7TK6 - chains A and E of the 27 polymer chains in the assembly; structure by electron microscopy, 6.50 A resolution (low resolution: residue-level contacts below are approximate; hydrogen-bond / salt-bridge calls are withheld).

# Chain A
Protein: ATP synthase subunit alpha
Source organism: Saccharomyces cerevisiae
UniProt: P07251 (ATPA_YEAST); residues 1-510 here correspond to UniProt positions 36-545 (UniProt number = residue number + 35)
Chain sequence (510 residues; row label = number of the first residue in the row):
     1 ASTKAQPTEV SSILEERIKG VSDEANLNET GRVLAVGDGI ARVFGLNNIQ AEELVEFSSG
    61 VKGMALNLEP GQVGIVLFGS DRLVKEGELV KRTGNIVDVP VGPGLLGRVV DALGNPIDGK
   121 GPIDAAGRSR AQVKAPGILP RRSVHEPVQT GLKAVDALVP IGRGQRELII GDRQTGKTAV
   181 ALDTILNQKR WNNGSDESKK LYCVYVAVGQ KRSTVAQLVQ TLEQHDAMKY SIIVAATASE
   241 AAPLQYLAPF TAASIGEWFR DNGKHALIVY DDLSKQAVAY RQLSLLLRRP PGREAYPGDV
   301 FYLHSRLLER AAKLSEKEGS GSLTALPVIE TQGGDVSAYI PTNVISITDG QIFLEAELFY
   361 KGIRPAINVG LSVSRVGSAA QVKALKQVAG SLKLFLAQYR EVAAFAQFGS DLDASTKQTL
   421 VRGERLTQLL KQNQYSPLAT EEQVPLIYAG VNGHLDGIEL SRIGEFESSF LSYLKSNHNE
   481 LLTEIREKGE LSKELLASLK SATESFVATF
Disordered / not traced: 1-8, 408-409, 510

# Chain E
Protein: ATP synthase subunit beta
Source organism: Saccharomyces cerevisiae
Notes: EC 7.1.2.2
UniProt: P00830 (ATPB_YEAST); residues 1-478 here correspond to UniProt positions 34-511 (UniProt number = residue number + 33)
Chain sequence (478 residues; each row starts with the number of its first residue):
     1 ASAAQSTPIT GKVTAVIGAI VDVHFEQSEL PAILNALEIK TPQGKLVLEV AQHLGENTVR
    61 TIAMDGTEGL VRGEKVLDTG GPISVPVGRE TLGRIINVIG EPIDERGPIK SKLRKPIHAD
   121 PPSFAEQSTS AEILETGIKV VDLLAPYARG GKIGLFGGAG VGKTVFIQEL INNIAKAHGG
   181 FSVFTGVGER TREGNDLYRE MKETGVINLE GESKVALVFG QMNEPPGARA RVALTGLTIA
   241 EYFRDEEGQD VLLFIDNIFR FTQAGSEVSA LLGRIPSAVG YQPTLATDMG LLQERITTTK
   301 KGSVTSVQAV YVPADDLTDP APATTFAHLD ATTVLSRGIS ELGIYPAVDP LDSKSRLLDA
   361 AVVGQEHYDV ASKVQETLQT YKSLQDIIAI LGMDELSEQD KLTVERARKI QRFLSQPFAV
   421 AEVFTGIPGK LVRLKDTVAS FKAVLEGKYD NIPEHAFYMV GGIEDVVAKA EKLAAEAN
Disordered / not traced: 1-7, 476-478

# How chain A and chain E interact
Contacting residue pairs - 12 pairs, chain A then chain E:
  Asn47(A) with Arg72(E)
  Ile49(A) with Leu70(E); Val71(E); Arg72(E)
  Gln50(A) with Gly69(E); Leu70(E)
  Ala51(A) with Gly69(E); Leu70(E)
  Leu68(A) with Ala15(E); Val16(E); Ile17(E)
  Pro70(A) with Thr14(E)
Also at the interface, not in a pair above, chain A (10 interface residues in all): Leu66, Asn67, Glu69, Ile138
Also at the interface, not in a pair above, chain E (10 interface residues in all): Thr191, Asn195

# Summary
The chain A/chain E interface involves 10 residues from each chain.
Here chain A is ATP synthase subunit alpha and chain E is ATP synthase subunit beta, both from Saccharomyces
cerevisiae. Entry 7TK6 (Yeast ATP synthase State 1catalytic(a) with 10 mM ATP backbone model) was determined
by electron microscopy, deposited together with 7TJS, 7TJT, 7TJU, 7TJV, 7TJW, 7TJX and 30 further entries.
